1CXC - chain A; structure by X-ray diffraction, 1.60 A resolution.

[Chain A]
Name: Cytochrome C2
Organism: Rhodobacter sphaeroides
UniProtKB: P00095 (CYC2_RHOSH); residues 1-124 here correspond to UniProt positions 22-145 (UniProt number = residue number + 21)
Sequence (124 residues; each row starts with the number of its first residue):
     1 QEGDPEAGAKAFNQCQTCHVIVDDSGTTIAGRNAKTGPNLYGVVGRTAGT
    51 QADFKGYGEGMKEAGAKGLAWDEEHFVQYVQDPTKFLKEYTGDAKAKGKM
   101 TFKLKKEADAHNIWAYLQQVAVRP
Covalently attached groups: heme c (HEC) linked to Cys-15, Cys-18
Metal / ion sites: heme c Fe: His-19, Met-100
Residues lining bound ligands: heme c (HEC): Gln-14, Thr-17, His-19, Thr-36, Gly-37, Pro-38, Leu-40, Val-43, Arg-46, Ala-48, Gly-49, Phe-54, Gly-56, Tyr-57, Gly-58, Met-61, Trp-71, Phe-76, Tyr-79, Val-80, Leu-87, Gly-98, Lys-99, Met-100, Thr-101, Phe-102, Leu-104, Ile-113

[Overview]
Covalently linked heme c: at Cys-18. The heme c Fe site is built by His-19 and Met-100.
Chain A is Cytochrome C2 (Rhodobacter sphaeroides); the structure, Crystallization and X-ray structure
determination of cytochrome C2 from rhodobacter sphaeroides in three crystal forms, was determined by X-ray
diffraction together with 2CXB and 1CXA from the same study.
